PDB entry 8Z56 | X-ray diffraction, 1.81 A resolution | chains A and B

== Chain A ==
Molecule: NAD-dependent protein deacylase sirtuin-5, mitochondrial
Organism: Homo sapiens
Notes: EC 2.3.1.-
UniProtKB: Q9NXA8 (SIR5_HUMAN); numbering as in UniProt (aligned over 36-302)
Sequence (274 residues; numbered 29 to 302; the number before each row is that of its first residue):
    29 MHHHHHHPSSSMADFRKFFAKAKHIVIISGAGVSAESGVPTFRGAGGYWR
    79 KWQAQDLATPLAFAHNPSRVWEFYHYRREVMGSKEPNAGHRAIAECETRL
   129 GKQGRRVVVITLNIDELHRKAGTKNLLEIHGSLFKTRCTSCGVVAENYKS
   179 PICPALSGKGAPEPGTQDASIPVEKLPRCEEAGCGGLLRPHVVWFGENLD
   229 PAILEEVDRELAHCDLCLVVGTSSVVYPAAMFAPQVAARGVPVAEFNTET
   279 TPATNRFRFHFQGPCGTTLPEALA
Not modelled in the structure: 29-35
Sequence notes: initiating methionine (29); expression tag (30-35); engineered mutation L140 (Gln in Q9NXA8)
UniProt features mapped onto this chain:
  - active site: H158 (Proton acceptor)
  - binding site (NAD(+)): G249 to S251, N275 to E277, C293
  - binding site (substrate): Y102, R105
  - binding site (Zn(2+)): C166, C169, C207, C212
  - mutagenesis: T69 (T69A: Abolishes enzyme activity), Y102 (Y102F: Increases the KM for desuccinylation), R105 (R105M: Increases the KM for desuccinylation. Does not affect deacetylase activity), H158 (H158A: Abolishes desuccinylation and deglutarylation activity)
Ion coordination: Zn2+: C166, C169, C207, C212

== Chain B ==
Molecule: Peroxiredoxin-1 fragment
UniProtKB: Q06830 (PRDX1_HUMAN); residues 116-124 here correspond to UniProt positions 191-199 (UniProt number = residue number + 75)
Sequence (9 residues; each row starts with the number of its first residue):
   116 SKEYFSKQK
Not modelled in the structure: 116-119, 124
Modified positions: K122 ((2S)-2-azanyl-6-[(4-hydroxy-4-oxo-butanoyl)amino]hexanoic acid; SLL)

== Interface between chain A and chain B ==
Pairs across the interface - 25 pairs, chain A then chain B:
  A86(A) with K122(B)
  Y102(A) with K122(B)
  R105(A) with K122(B)
  I142(A) with K122(B)
  H158(A) with K122(B)
  V220(A) with K122(B)
  V221(A) with K122(B)
  W222(A) with K122(B)
  F223(A) with K122(B); Q123(B)
  G224(A) with S121(B); K122(B), hydrogen bond (backbone-backbone)
  E225(A) with S121(B); K122(B), hydrogen bond (backbone-backbone)
  N226(A) with F120(B); S121(B), hydrogen bond (side chain-backbone)
  L227(A) with F120(B), hydrogen bond (backbone-backbone); K122(B)
  L232(A) with F120(B)
  V253(A) with Q123(B)
  Y255(A) with S121(B); K122(B); Q123(B), hydrogen bond (backbone-backbone)
  P256(A) with F120(B), hydrophobic; S121(B)
Interface residues without a listed pair, chain A (18 interface residues in all): V254

== Overview ==
The interface between chain A and chain B involves 18 residues on one side and 4 on the other, with 5 hydrogen
bonds. Among the polar pairs are N226(A)-S121(B), G224(A)-K122(B) and E225(A)-K122(B).
Here chain A is NAD-dependent protein deacylase sirtuin-5, mitochondrial (Homo sapiens) and chain B is
Peroxiredoxin-1 fragment. Entry 8Z56 (Crystal structure of human Q140L-SIRT5 in complex with succinylated Prx1
fragment) was determined by X-ray diffraction (same publication as 8Z54, 8Z55, 8Z57 and 8Z58).
